Entry 2VEW (X-ray diffraction, 2.00 A resolution); this record covers chain A.

# Chain A
Protein: Tyrosine-protein phosphatase non-receptor type 1
From: Homo sapiens
Notes: EC 3.1.3.48
UniProt: P18031 (PTN1_HUMAN); residues 1-321 here = UniProt positions 1-321
Amino-acid sequence (321 residues; numbered 1 to 321; the number before each row is that of its first residue):
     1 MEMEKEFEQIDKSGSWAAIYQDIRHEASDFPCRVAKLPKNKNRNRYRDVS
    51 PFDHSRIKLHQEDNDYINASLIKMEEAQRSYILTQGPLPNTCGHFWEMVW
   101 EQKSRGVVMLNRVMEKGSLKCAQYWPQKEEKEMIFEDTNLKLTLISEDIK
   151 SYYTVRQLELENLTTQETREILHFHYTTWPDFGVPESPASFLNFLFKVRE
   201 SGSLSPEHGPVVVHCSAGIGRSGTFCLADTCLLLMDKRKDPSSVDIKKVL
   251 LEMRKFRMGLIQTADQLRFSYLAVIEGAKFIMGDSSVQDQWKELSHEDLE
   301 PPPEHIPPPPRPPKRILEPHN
Disordered / not traced: 1-2, 300-321
Small-molecule neighbours: IZ3 (3-fluoro-N-[(1S)-1-[4-[(2-fluorophenyl)methyl]imidazol-2-yl]-2-[4-[(5S)-1,1,3-trioxo-1,2-thiazolidin-5-yl]phenyl]ethyl]benzenesulfonamide): Tyr46, Arg47, Asp48, Val49, Asp181, Phe182, Gly183, Cys215, Ser216, Ala217, Gly218, Ile219, Gly220, Arg221, Gln262, Gln266
Curated features (UniProtKB/Swiss-Prot):
  - active site: Cys215 (Phosphocysteine intermediate)
  - binding site (substrate): Asp181, Cys215 to Arg221, Gln262
  - modified residue: Met1 (N-acetylmethionine), Tyr20 (Phosphotyrosine), Ser50 (Phosphoserine), Tyr66 (Phosphotyrosine), Cys215 (Cysteine persulfide), Ser242 (Phosphoserine), Ser243 (Phosphoserine)
  - cross-link: Cys215 to Ser216 (N,N-(cysteine-1,S-diyl)serine (Cys-Ser))
  - mutagenesis: Ser50 (S50A/D: No phosphorylation), Asp181 (D181A: Substrate-trapping mutant), Cys215 (C215S: Catalytically inactive mutant; abolishes sulfhydration)

# Overview
Bound to chain A: compound IZ3. UniProt lists active-site residue Cys215, 9 substrate-binding residues and 3
mutagenesis sites.
Chain A is Tyrosine-protein phosphatase non-receptor type 1 (Homo sapiens); the structure, Crystal structure
of protein tyrosine phosphatase 1B in complex with an isothiazolidinone-containing inhibitor, was determined
by X-ray diffraction together with 2VEU, 2VEV, 2VEX and 2VEY from the same study.
